PDB entry 6HQA | electron microscopy, 7.10 A resolution (low resolution: residue-level contacts below are approximate; hydrogen-bond / salt-bridge calls are withheld) | chains K and J of the 11 polymer chains in the assembly

# Chain K
Molecule: Subunit (61/68 kDa) of TFIID and SAGA complexes
From: Komagataella phaffii (strain GS115 / ATCC 20864)
UniProt: C4R150 (C4R150_KOMPG); residues 1-609 here = UniProt positions 1-609
Chain sequence (609 residues; numbered 1 to 609; the number before each row is that of its first residue):
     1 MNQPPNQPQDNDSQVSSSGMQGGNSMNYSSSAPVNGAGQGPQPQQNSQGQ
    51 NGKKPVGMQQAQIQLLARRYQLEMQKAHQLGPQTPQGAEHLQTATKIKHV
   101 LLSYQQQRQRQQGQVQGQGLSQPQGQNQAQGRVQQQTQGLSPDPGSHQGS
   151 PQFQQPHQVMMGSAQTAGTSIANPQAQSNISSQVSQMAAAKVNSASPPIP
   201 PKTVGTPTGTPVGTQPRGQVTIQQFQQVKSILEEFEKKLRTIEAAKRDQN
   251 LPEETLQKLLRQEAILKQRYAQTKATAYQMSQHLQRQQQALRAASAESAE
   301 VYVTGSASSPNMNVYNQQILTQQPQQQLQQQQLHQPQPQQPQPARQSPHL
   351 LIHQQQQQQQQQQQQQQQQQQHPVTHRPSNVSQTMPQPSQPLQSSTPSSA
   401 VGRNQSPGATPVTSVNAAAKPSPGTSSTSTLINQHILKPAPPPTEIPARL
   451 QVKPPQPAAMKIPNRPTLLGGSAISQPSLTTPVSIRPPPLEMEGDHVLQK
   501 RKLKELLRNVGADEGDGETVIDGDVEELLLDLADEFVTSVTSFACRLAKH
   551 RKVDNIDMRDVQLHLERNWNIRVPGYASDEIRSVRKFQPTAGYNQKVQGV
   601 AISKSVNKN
Disordered / not traced: 1-498, 570-609

# Chain J
Molecule: TFIID subunit (48 kDa)
From: Komagataella phaffii (strain GS115 / ATCC 20864)
UniProt: C4R420 (C4R420_KOMPG); numbering as in UniProt (aligned over 1-411)
Chain sequence (553 residues; each row starts with the number of its first residue; numbers below 1 keep their minus sign (Met-141 is residue -141)):
  -141 MSRKPERRRQPRLFSNDMRTLLFAYGDVQQPQLETIQALEDVMIVFMTDL
   -91 CHEAMTYATYQGRKHKLKMEDFKFALRKDRLKLGRVEELMNKQKEIQEAR
   -41 KLFDSNEKETKDDDIEKKRRKEAKRAIKEAKKLKLSKGDTAFMSSTPDGS
     9 TPVDSGKRTSDQIDVGEYKRVKVERGNRSETVDSGLIDMSNSVGASLDIP
    59 TPDQLNPTNTGVQTPSLHQPGESISAHSLSLPGETSVGGSTGISRENTPQ
   109 VRPDVSVSQSSSQLHQRNESFPGLSVSKSTTSLNKDTMFDNRKRLLGNNG
   159 ANPNGQKSSDPEKLSDALTAAGVDLKEEESLLSQSTVIQQSRRQLSTLSS
   209 FLHPVHLATFMRRVMENNGLRNYVDHDTELLSYMSSACEGFMAGILTDSV
   259 ILANHRKRPIKSKLKHSTTPRSDVSKVLRDIATKQKEREEQRVQKRVTLD
   309 IEGQEDDGKSKQDNEEVLHRAANATAMMMTSKSKKKKYSWMNADSGAQGG
   359 KTNSVLARGDSGIRYRDAREEPGLVLRDLLGALEGRRMCVANTVVKGYAR
   409 MND
Disordered / not traced: -141 to 212, 264-411
Sequence notes: initiating methionine (-141); expression tag (-140 to 0)

# Interface between chain K and chain J
Pairs across the interface - 13 pairs, chain K then chain J:
  Glu514(K) - Leu260(J)
  Gly515(K) - Leu260(J)
  Thr538(K) - Asn225(J)
  Thr541(K) - Arg221(J)
  Thr541(K) - Asn225(J)
  Ser542(K) - Asn225(J)
  Cys545(K) - Asn225(J)
  Cys545(K) - Asn226(J)
  Asn555(K) - His234(J)
  Asn555(K) - Asp235(J)
  Ile556(K) - Asp235(J)
  Ile556(K) - Thr236(J)
  Asp557(K) - Ser240(J)
Other interface residues (no listed pair), chain K (12 interface residues in all): Arg501, Arg546, Lys549
Other interface residues (no listed pair), chain J (13 interface residues in all): His214, Arg229, Asn230, Glu237, Asp256

# In short
The interface between chain K and chain J involves 12 residues on one side and 13 on the other.
Chain K is Subunit (61/68 kDa) of TFIID and SAGA complexes and chain J is TFIID subunit (48 kDa), both from
Komagataella phaffii (strain GS115 / ATCC 20864); the structure, Molecular structure of promoter-bound yeast
TFIID, was determined by electron microscopy.
